PDB entry 3O05 | X-ray diffraction, 2.20 A resolution | chains B and C of the 3 polymer chains in the assembly

[Chain B (and C)]
Name: Pyridoxine biosynthesis protein SNZ1
Source organism: Saccharomyces cerevisiae
Notes: chain C of this document is another copy of the same molecule, construct and numbering; everything in this record applies to it too
UniProtKB: Q03148 (SNZ1_YEAST); residues 15-297 here = UniProt positions 15-297
Amino-acid sequence (291 residues; numbered 7 to 297; the number before each row is that of its first residue):
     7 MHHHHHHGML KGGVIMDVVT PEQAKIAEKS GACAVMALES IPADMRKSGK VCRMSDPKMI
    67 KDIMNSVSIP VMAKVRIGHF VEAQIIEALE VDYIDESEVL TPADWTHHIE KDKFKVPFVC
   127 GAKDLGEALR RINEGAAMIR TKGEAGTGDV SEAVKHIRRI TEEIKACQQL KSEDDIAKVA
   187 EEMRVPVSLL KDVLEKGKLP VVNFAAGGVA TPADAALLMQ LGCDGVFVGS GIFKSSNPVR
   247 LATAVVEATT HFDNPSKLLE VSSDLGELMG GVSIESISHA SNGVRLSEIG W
Not modelled in the structure: 7-14, 276-297
Differences from the reference sequence: expression tag (7-14)
Ligand contacts: pyridoxal phosphate (PLP): I83, E104, P108, W111, H114, K129, E133, R136, R137, K148, R190
Reported in the primary citation:
  - binding site for pyridoxal phosphate: W111, R136, R137, K148
  - mutagenesis - R136A/R137A, K148A: abolished catalytic activity on pyridoxal phosphate
  - mutagenesis - K117A: abolished catalytic activity on PLP-synthesis
  - mutagenesis - K240A: unchanged catalytic activity on PLP-synthesis
  - catalytic residues: K148
  - self-association interface (contacts with another copy of this molecule): R164, D220
  - mutagenesis - K117A, R136A/R137A, K148A, R164A: unchanged catalytic activity on DHAP
  - catalytic residues: K80, K117 (proposed by the authors, not directly observed)
  - mutagenesis - R164A: abolished catalytic activity on PLP
  - mutagenesis - E116A: unchanged catalytic activity on PLP

[Interface between chain B and chain C]
Pairs across the interface (45):
  V57(B) with T153(C); G154(C); D155(C)
  R59(B) with G154(C), hydrogen bond (side chain-backbone); A216(C); T217(C); M275(C)
  D62(B) with S268(C); S269(C); D270(C), hydrogen bond (side chain-backbone); L271(C), hydrogen bond (side chain-backbone)
  P63(B) with L265(C), hydrophobic; S268(C); S269(C)
  K64(B) with D270(C)
  R82(B) with V156(C); D220(C), salt bridge
  H85(B) with A219(C), hydrogen bond (side chain-backbone); D220(C), salt bridge; L223(C)
  F86(B) with L223(C), hydrophobic; Q226(C); L227(C), hydrophobic
  V87(B) with A219(C); A222(C), hydrophobic; L223(C), hydrophobic; Q226(C); L264(C), hydrophobic
  Q90(B) with Q226(C)
  I91(B) with A219(C), hydrophobic; L264(C), hydrophobic; L265(C), hydrophobic; S268(C)
  A94(B) with L265(C)
  L95(B) with L265(C)
  T107(B) with D155(C)
  P108(B) with D155(C); S157(C)
  A109(B) with V156(C), hydrophobic; S157(C); V160(C)
  D110(B) with V160(C); R164(C), salt bridge
  W111(B) with S157(C), hydrogen bond
  H113(B) with R164(C)
Also at the interface, not in a pair above, chain B (21 interface residues in all): G84, E88
Also at the interface, not in a pair above, chain C (25 interface residues in all): P261, S262, G272

[Summary]
Chain B and chain C form an interface of 21 and 25 residues respectively; the contacts include 5 hydrogen
bonds and 3 salt bridges. Polar pairs include R82(B)-D220(C), H85(B)-D220(C) and D110(B)-R164(C). From the
paper: catalytic residues K148(B), K80(B) and K117(B); R136A/R137A and K148A of chain B abolish catalytic
activity on pyridoxal phosphate; 6 substitutions were tested in all.
Both chains are Pyridoxine biosynthesis protein SNZ1 (Saccharomyces cerevisiae). Entry 3O05 (Crystal Structure
of Yeast Pyridoxal 5-Phosphate Synthase Snz1 Complxed with Substrate PLP) was determined by X-ray diffraction
(same publication as 3O06 and 3O07).
